Entry 9NIA (X-ray diffraction, 1.55 A resolution); this record covers chain A.

[Chain A]
Name: histidine kinase
From: Vibrio cholerae
Notes: EC 2.7.13.3; fragment: residues 44-260 (46-262 Uniprot numbering)
Reference sequence: Q9KR16 (Q9KR16_VIBCH); residues 44-260 here correspond to UniProt positions 46-262 (UniProt number = residue number + 2)
Sequence (217 residues; row label = number of the first residue in the row):
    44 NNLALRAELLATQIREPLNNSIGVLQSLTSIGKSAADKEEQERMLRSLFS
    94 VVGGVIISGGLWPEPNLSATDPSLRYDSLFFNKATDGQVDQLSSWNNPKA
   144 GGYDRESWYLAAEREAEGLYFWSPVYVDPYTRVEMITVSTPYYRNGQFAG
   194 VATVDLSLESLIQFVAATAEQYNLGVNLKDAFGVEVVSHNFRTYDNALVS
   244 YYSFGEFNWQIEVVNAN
Unresolved in the structure: 128-130
Ligand contacts: ethanolamine (ETA): Gly-102, Trp-105, Phe-123, Trp-138, Trp-151, Tyr-169, Asp-171, Met-178, Thr-180, Thr-196, Asp-198
What the authors report for this chain:
  - binding site for ethanolamine: Trp-105, Phe-123, Trp-138, Trp-151, Tyr-169, Asp-171, Thr-196, Asp-198
  - mutagenesis - D198N: abolished binding to ethanolamine
  - mutagenesis - D198N: abolished signaling in response to ethanolamine
  - mutagenesis - W151A, D171A: decreased signaling in response to ethanolamine
  - mutagenesis - Y169A, T196A: unchanged signaling in response to exogenously added ethanolamine
  - mutagenesis - Y169A, T196A: unchanged signaling in response to ethanolamine

[Summary]
Ligands of chain A: ethanolamine. From the paper: a binding site for ethanolamine at Trp-105, Phe-123 and
Trp-138 among others; W151A and D171A reduce signaling in response to ethanolamine; 5 substitutions were
tested in all.
Chain A is histidine kinase (Vibrio cholerae); the structure, Crystal structure of Vibrio cholerae CqsR bound
to ethanolamine, was determined by X-ray diffraction together with 9NIT and 9NJ8 from the same study.
